PDB entry 4OSK | X-ray diffraction, 2.40 A resolution | chains A and J of the 3 polymer chains in the assembly

[Chain A]
Name: Hax3
Source organism: Xanthomonas campestris pv. armoraciae
Reference sequence: Q3ZD72 (Q3ZD72_XANCA); residues 231-720 here = UniProt positions 231-720
Sequence (499 residues; row label = number of the first residue in the row):
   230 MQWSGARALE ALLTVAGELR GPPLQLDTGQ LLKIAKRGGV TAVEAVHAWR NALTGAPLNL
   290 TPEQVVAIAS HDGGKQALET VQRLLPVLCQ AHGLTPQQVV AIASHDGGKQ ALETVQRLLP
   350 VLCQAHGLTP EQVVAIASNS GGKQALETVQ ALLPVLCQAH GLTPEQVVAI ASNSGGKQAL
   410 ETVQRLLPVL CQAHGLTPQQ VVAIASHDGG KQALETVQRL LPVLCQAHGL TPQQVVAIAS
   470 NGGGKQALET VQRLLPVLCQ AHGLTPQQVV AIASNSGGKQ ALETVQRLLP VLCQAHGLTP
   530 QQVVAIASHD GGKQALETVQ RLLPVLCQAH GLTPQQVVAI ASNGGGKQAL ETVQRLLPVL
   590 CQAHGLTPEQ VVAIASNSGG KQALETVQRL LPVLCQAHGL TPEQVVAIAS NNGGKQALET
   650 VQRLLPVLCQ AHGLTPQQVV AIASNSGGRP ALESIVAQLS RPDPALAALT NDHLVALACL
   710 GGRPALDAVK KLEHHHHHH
Not modelled in the structure: 230-232, 723-728
Construct notes: expression tag (230, 721-728); engineered mutation His300 (Asn in Q3ZD72), Asp301 (Ile in Q3ZD72), Ser369 (Ile in Q3ZD72), Asn402 (His in Q3ZD72), Ser403 (Asp in Q3ZD72), Asn470 (His in Q3ZD72), Gly471 (Asp in Q3ZD72), His538 (Asn in Q3ZD72), Asp539 (Ser in Q3ZD72), Gly573 (Ser in Q3ZD72), Asn606 (His in Q3ZD72), Ser607 (Asp in Q3ZD72), Asn641 (Ile in Q3ZD72), Ser675 (Gly in Q3ZD72)

[Chain J]
Molecule: 17-nt DNA strand
Sequence (17 nucleotides; row label = number of the first residue in the row; numbers below 1 keep their minus sign (DA-1 is residue -1)):
    -1 AGTCTAGTAG TTGGACA

[How chain A and chain J interact]
Pairs across the interface (5):
  Lys262(A) - DG8(J)  phosphate contact
  Lys265(A) - DT9(J)  salt bridge to the phosphate
  Arg266(A) - DT9(J)  salt bridge to the phosphate
  Arg266(A) - DT10(J)  base contact
  Asn641(A) - DT1(J)  hydrogen bond to the base
Other interface residues (no listed pair), chain A (7 interface residues in all): Asp335, His436, Asp539
Other interface residues (no listed pair), chain J (5 interface residues in all): DA4

[Overview]
Chain A and chain J form an interface of 7 and 5 residues respectively; the contacts include 1 hydrogen bond
and 2 salt bridges. Polar pairs include Asn641(A)-DT1(J), Lys265(A)-DT9(J) and Arg266(A)-DT9(J).
Here chain A is Hax3 (Xanthomonas campestris pv. armoraciae) and chain J is a 17-nt DNA strand. Entry 4OSK
(Crystal structure of TAL effector reveals the recognition between asparagine and guanine) was determined by
X-ray diffraction (same publication as 4OSH, 4OSI, 4OSJ, 4OSL, 4OSM, 4OSQ and 9 further entries).
